PDB entry 5ME1 | electron microscopy, 13.50 A resolution (very low resolution: no residue pairs are listed; an interface is given only as per-side residue counts) | chains A and C of the 26 polymer chains in the assembly

Chain A:
Molecule: 16S ribosomal RNA
Organism: Escherichia coli K-12
Sequence (1534 nucleotides; numbered 1 to 1534; the number before each row is that of its first residue):
     1 AAAUUGAAGA GUUUGAUCAU GGCUCAGAUU GAACGCUGGC GGCAGGCCUA ACACAUGCAA
    61 GUCGAACGGU AACAGGAAGA AGCUUGCUUC UUUGCUGACG AGUGGCGGAC GGGUGAGUAA
   121 UGUCUGGGAA ACUGCCUGAU GGAGGGGGAU AACUACUGGA AACGGUAGCU AAUACCGCAU
   181 AACGUCGCAA GACCAAAGAG GGGGACCUUC GGGCCUCUUG CCAUCGGAUG UGCCCAGAUG
   241 GGAUUAGCUA GUAGGUGGGG UAACGGCUCA CCUAGGCGAC GAUCCCUAGC UGGUCUGAGA
   301 GGAUGACCAG CCACACUGGA ACUGAGACAC GGUCCAGACU CCUACGGGAG GCAGCAGUGG
   361 GGAAUAUUGC ACAAUGGGCG CAAGCCUGAU GCAGCCAUGC CGCGUGUAUG AAGAAGGCCU
   421 UCGGGUUGUA AAGUACUUUC AGCGGGGAGG AAGGGAGUAA AGUUAAUACC UUUGCUCAUU
   481 GACGUUACCC GCAGAAGAAG CACCGGCUAA CUCCGUGCCA GCAGCCXCGG UAAUACGGAG
   541 GGUGCAAGCG UUAAUCGGAA UUACUGGGCG UAAAGCGCAC GCAGGCGGUU UGUUAAGUCA
   601 GAUGUGAAAU CCCCGGGCUC AACCUGGGAA CUGCAUCUGA UACUGGCAAG CUUGAGUCUC
   661 GUAGAGGGGG GUAGAAUUCC AGGUGUAGCG GUGAAAUGCG UAGAGAUCUG GAGGAAUACC
   721 GGUGGCGAAG GCGGCCCCCU GGACGAAGAC UGACGCUCAG GUGCGAAAGC GUGGGGAGCA
   781 AACAGGAUUA GAUACCCUGG UAGUCCACGC CGUAAACGAU GUCGACUUGG AGGUUGUGCC
   841 CUUGAGGCGU GGCUUCCGGA GCUAACGCGU UAAGUCGACC GCCUGGGGAG UACGGCCGCA
   901 AGGUUAAAAC UCAAAUGAAU UGACGGGGGC CCGCACAAGC GGUGGAGCAU GUGGUUUAAU
   961 UCGAUGXAAC GCGAAGAACC UUACCUGGUC UUGACAUCCA CGGAAGUUUU CAGAGAUGAG
  1021 AAUGUGCCUU CGGGAACCGU GAGACAGGUG CUGCAUGGCU GUCGUCAGCU CGUGUUGUGA
  1081 AAUGUUGGGU UAAGUCCCGC AACGAGCGCA ACCCUUAUCC UUUGUUGCCA GCGGUCCGGC
  1141 CGGGAACUCA AAGGAGACUG CCAGUGAUAA ACUGGAGGAA GGUGGGGAUG ACGUCAAGUC
  1201 AUCAUGGCCC UUACGACCAG GGCUACACAC GUGCUACAAU GGCGCAUACA AAGAGAAGCG
  1261 ACCUCGCGAG AGCAAGCGGA CCUCAUAAAG UGCGUCGUAG UCCGGAUUGG AGUCUGCAAC
  1321 UCGACUCCAU GAAGUCGGAA UCGCUAGUAA UCGUGGAUCA GAAUGCCACG GUGAAUACGU
  1381 UCCCGGGCCU UGUACACACC GCCCGUXACA CCAUGGGAGU GGGUUGCAAA AGAAGUAGGU
  1441 AGCUUAACCU UCGGGAGGGC GCUUACCACU UUGUGAUUCA UGACUGGGGU GAAGUCGUAA
  1501 CAAGGUAACC GUAGGGGAAC CUGCGGUUGG AUCA
Modified positions: PSU (pseudouridine-5'-monophosphate) at position 516, G7M (N7-methyl-guanosine-5'-monophosphate) at position 527, 2MG (2N-methylguanosine-5'-monophosphate) at position 966, 5MC (5-methylcytidine-5'-monophosphate) at position 967, 2MG (2N-methylguanosine-5'-monophosphate) at position 1207, 4OC (4n,o2'-methylcytidine-5'-monophosphate) at position 1402, 5MC (5-methylcytidine-5'-monophosphate) at position 1407, UR3 (3-methyluridine-5'-monophoshate) at position 1498, 2MG (2N-methylguanosine-5'-monophosphate) at position 1516, MA6 (6N-dimethyladenosine-5'-monophoshate) at position 1518, MA6 (6N-dimethyladenosine-5'-monophoshate) at position 1519

Chain C:
Protein: 30S ribosomal protein S3
Organism: Escherichia coli K-12
UniProt: P0A7V3 (RS3_ECOLI); numbering as in UniProt (aligned over 1-233)
Amino-acid sequence (233 residues; row label = number of the first residue in the row):
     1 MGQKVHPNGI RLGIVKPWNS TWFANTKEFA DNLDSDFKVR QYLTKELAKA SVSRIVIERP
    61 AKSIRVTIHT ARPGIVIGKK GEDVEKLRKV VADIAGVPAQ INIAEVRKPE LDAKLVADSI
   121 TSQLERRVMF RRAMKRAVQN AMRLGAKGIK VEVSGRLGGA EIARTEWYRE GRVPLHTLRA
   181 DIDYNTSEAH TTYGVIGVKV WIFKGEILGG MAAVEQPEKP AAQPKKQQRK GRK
Unresolved in the structure: 1, 208-233
Curated features (UniProtKB/Swiss-Prot):
  - mutagenesis: Arg-131 to Lys-135 (Decreases mRNA unwinding ability of the ribosome)

Interface between chain A and chain C:
At this resolution (14 A) residue pairs are not listed: 32 residues of chain A and 40 of chain C lie at the interface.

Overview:
Chain A and chain C form an interface of 32 and 40 residues respectively. Curated annotation (UniProt) lists 5
mutagenesis sites on chain C.
Chain A is 16S ribosomal RNA and chain C is 30S ribosomal protein S3, both from Escherichia coli K-12; the
structure, Structure of the 30S Pre-Initiation Complex 2 (30S IC-2) Stalled by GE81112, was determined by
electron microscopy (same publication as 5ME0).
